7SSV - chains C and H of the 6 polymer chains in the assembly; structure by electron microscopy, 3.39 A resolution.

[Chain C]
Name: Potassium voltage-gated channel subfamily A member 3, Green fluorescent protein fusion
From: Homo sapiens
UniProtKB: chimeric construct of P22001, P42212: residues 1-575 from P22001 (KCNA3_HUMAN) positions 1-575 (same numbers); residues 590-826 from P42212 positions 2-238 (UniProt number = residue number - 588)
Chain sequence (856 residues; numbered 1 to 856; the number before each row is that of its first residue):
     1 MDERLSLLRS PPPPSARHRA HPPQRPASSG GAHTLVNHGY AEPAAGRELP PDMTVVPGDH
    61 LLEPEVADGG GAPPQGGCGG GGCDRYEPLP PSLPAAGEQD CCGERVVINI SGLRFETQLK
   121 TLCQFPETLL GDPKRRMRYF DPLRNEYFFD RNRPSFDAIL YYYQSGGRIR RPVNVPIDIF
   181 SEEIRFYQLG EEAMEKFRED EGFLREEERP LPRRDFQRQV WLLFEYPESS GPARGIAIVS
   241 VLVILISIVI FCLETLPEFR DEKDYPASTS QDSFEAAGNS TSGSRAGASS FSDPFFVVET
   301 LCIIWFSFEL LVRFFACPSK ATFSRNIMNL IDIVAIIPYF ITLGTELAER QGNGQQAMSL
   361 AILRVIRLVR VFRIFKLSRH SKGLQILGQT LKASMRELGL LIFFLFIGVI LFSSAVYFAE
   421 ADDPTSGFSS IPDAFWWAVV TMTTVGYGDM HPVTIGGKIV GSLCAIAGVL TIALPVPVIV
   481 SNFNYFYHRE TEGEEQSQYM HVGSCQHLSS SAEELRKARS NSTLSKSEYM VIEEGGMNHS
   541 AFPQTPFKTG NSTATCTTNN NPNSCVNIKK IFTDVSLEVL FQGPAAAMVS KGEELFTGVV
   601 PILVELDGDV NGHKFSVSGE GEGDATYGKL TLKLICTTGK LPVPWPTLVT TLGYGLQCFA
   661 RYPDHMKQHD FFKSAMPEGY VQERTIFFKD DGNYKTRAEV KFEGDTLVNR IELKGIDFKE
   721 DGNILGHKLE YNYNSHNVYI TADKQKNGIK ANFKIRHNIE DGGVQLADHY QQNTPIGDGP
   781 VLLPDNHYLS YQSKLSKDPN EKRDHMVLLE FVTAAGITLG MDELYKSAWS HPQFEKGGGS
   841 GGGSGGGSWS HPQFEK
Unresolved in the structure: 1-102, 260-288, 349-358, 492-856
Construct notes: linker (576-589); conflict L634 (Phe46 in P42212), L652 (Phe64 in P42212), G653 (Ser65 in P42212), L656 (Val68 in P42212), A660 (Ser72 in P42212), T741 (Met153 in P42212), A751 (Val163 in P42212), G763 (Ser175 in P42212), Y791 (Thr203 in P42212), K794 (Ala206 in P42212), L819 (His231 in P42212); expression tag (827-856)
Metal / ion sites: K+ site 1: T444, V445 (shared with 2 residues of chain A; 2 residues of chain B; 2 residues of chain D); K+ site 2: T444 (shared with 1 residue of chain A; 1 residue of chain B; 1 residue of chain D); K+ site 3: V445, G446 (shared with 1 residue of chain A; 1 residue of chain B; 1 residue of chain D)
Curated features (UniProtKB/Swiss-Prot):
  - modified residue: Y654 (Z: -2,3-didehydrotyrosine)
From the paper describing this entry:
  - specificity-determining residues: G427, H451 (by similarity / conservation)

[Chain H]
Name: Fab-ShK fusion, heavy chain
Notes: antibody fragment or engineered binder
Chain sequence (270 residues; row label = number of the first residue in the row):
     1 QVQLREWGAG LLKPSETLSL TCAVYGGSFS DKYWSWIRQP PGKGLEWIGS INHSGSTNYN
    61 PSLKSRVTIS VDTSKNQFSL KLSSVTAADT AVYYCTSVHQ ETKKYQSRSC IDTIPKSRCT
   121 AFQCKHSMKY RLSFCRKTCG TCSYTYNYEW HVDVWGQGLL VTVSSASTKG PSVFPLAPSS
   181 KSTSGGTAAL GCLVKDYFPE PVTVSWNSGA LTSGVHTFPA VLQSSGLYSL SSVVTVPSSS
   241 LGTQTYICNV NHKPSNTKVD KKVEPKSCDK
Unresolved in the structure: 104-107, 143-146, 270
Disulfide bonds: C110-C142, C119-C135, C124-C139

[Interface between chain C and chain H]
Pairs across the interface - 8 pairs, chain C then chain H:
  S426(C) - M128(H)  hydrogen bond
  Y447(C) - K129(H)  hydrogen bond (backbone-side chain)
  G448(C) - K129(H)  hydrogen bond (backbone-backbone)
  D449(C) - S127(H)
  D449(C) - M128(H)  hydrogen bond (backbone-backbone)
  M450(C) - M128(H)  hydrophobic
  H451(C) - M128(H)
  H451(C) - L132(H)
Interface residues without a listed pair, chain H (5 interface residues in all): H126

[In short]
Chain C and chain H form an interface of 6 and 5 residues respectively; the contacts include 4 hydrogen bonds.
Polar contacts include S426(C)-M128(H), Y447(C)-K129(H) and G448(C)-K129(H). The K+ site 1 is built by T444(C)
and V445(C). V445(C) and G446(C) form the K+ site 3. The paper reports specificity determinants G427(C) and
H451(C).
Chain C is Potassium voltage-gated channel subfamily A member 3, Green fluorescent protein fusion (Homo
sapiens) and chain H is Fab-ShK fusion, heavy chain; the structure, Structure of human Kv1.3 with Fab-ShK
fusion, was determined by electron microscopy (same publication as 8DFL, 7SSX, 7SSY and 7SSZ).
